7ATV - chain A; structure by X-ray diffraction, 0.98 A resolution.

== Chain A ==
Protein: Casein kinase II subunit alpha'
From: Homo sapiens
Notes: EC 2.7.11.1
Reference sequence: P19784 (CSK22_HUMAN); numbering as in UniProt (aligned over 1-350)
Sequence (364 residues; each row starts with the number of its first residue; numbers below 1 keep their minus sign (Met-13 is residue -13)):
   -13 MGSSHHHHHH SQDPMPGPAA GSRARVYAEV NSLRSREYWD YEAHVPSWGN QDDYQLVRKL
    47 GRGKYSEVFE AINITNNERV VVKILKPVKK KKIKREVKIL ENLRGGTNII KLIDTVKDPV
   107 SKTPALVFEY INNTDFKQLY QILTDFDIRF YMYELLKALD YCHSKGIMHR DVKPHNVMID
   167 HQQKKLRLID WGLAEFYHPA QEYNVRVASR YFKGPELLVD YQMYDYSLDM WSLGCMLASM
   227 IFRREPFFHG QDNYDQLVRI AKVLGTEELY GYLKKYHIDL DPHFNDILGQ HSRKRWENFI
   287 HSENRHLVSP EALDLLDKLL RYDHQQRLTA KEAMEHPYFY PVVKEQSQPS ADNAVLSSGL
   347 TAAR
Not modelled in the structure: -13 to 6, 335-350
Construct notes: initiating methionine (-13); expression tag (-12 to 0); conflict Ser336 (Cys in P19784)
Ligand contacts: RXE (N'-[2-(3,4-dichlorophenyl)ethyl]-N-[4-[4,5,6,7-tetrakis(bromanyl)benzimidazol-1-yl]butyl]butanediamide): Leu46, Gly47, Val54, Val67, Ile96, Phe114, Glu115, Ile117, Asn119, Phe122, Tyr126, Leu129, Ile134, Tyr137, Met138, Leu141, Pro160, His161, Val163, Met164, Ile165, Leu172, Ile175, Met222, Met226

== Summary ==
Ligands of chain A: compound RXE.
Chain A is Casein kinase II subunit alpha' (Homo sapiens); the structure, Structure of protein kinase ck2
catalytic subunit (csnk2a2 gene product) in complex with the bivalent inhibitor ..., was determined by X-ray
diffraction, deposited together with 7AT5 and 7AT9.
